4AY3 - chains A and B; structure by X-ray diffraction, 1.76 A resolution.

Chain A (and B):
Molecule: N5-carboxyaminoimidazole ribonucleotide mutase
Source organism: Bacillus anthracis
Notes: EC 4.1.1.21, 5.4.99.18; chain B of this document is another copy of the same molecule, construct and numbering; everything in this record applies to it too
UniProtKB: Q81ZH8 (Q81ZH8_BACAN); numbering as in UniProt (aligned over 1-161)
Chain sequence (181 residues; numbered -19 to 161; the number before each row is that of its first residue; numbers below 1 keep their minus sign (Met-19 is residue -19)):
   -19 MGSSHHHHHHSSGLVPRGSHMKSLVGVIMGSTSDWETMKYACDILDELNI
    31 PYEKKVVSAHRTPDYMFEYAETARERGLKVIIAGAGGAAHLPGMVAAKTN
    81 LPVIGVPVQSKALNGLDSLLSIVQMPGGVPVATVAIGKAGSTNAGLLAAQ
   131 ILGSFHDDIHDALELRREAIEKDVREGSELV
Not modelled in the structure: -19 to 1
Sequence notes: expression tag (-19 to 0)
What the authors report for this chain:
  - binding site for acetate ion: Ser38
  - self-association interface (contacts with another copy of this molecule); pairs are residue here / residue on that copy: Lys91-Gln89, Phe135-Phe135 (hydrophobic contact)
  - contacts within the chain: Glu151-Arg155 (salt bridge), Lys152-Glu156
  - conformationally variable residues: Gly157 to Val161

Chain A / chain B interface:
Pairs across the interface - 86 pairs, chain A then chain B:
  Arg54(A) - Gly133(B)
  Arg54(A) - Asp137(B)  salt bridge
  Arg54(A) - His140(B)  hydrogen bond
  Lys59(A) - Ser134(B)  hydrogen bond (side chain-backbone)
  Ala76(A) - Arg147(B)  hydrogen bond (backbone-side chain)
  Ala77(A) - Arg147(B)
  Thr79(A) - Arg147(B)  hydrogen bond (backbone-side chain)
  Asn80(A) - Gln130(B)  hydrogen bond
  Asn80(A) - His140(B)
  Asn80(A) - Leu143(B)
  Asn80(A) - Glu144(B)  hydrogen bond
  Asn80(A) - Arg147(B)
  Pro82(A) - Gln130(B)
  Leu99(A) - Leu100(B)  hydrophobic
  Leu99(A) - Val103(B)  hydrophobic
  Leu100(A) - Leu99(B)  hydrophobic
  Val103(A) - Leu99(B)  hydrophobic
  Val103(A) - Thr113(B)
  Val103(A) - Val114(B)
  Val103(A) - Ala115(B)  hydrogen bond (backbone-backbone)
  Gln104(A) - Ala115(B)
  Gln104(A) - Ile116(B)  hydrogen bond (side chain-backbone)
  Met105(A) - Ala115(B)
  Met105(A) - Ala119(B)
  Met105(A) - Asn123(B)
  Pro106(A) - Asn123(B)  hydrogen bond (backbone-side chain)
  Gly107(A) - Ala119(B)
  Gly107(A) - Asn123(B)
  Gly108(A) - Asn123(B)  hydrogen bond (backbone-side chain)
  Gly108(A) - Leu126(B)
  Gly108(A) - Arg147(B)  hydrogen bond (backbone-side chain)
  Val109(A) - Asn123(B)  hydrogen bond (backbone-side chain)
  Val109(A) - Arg147(B)
  Pro110(A) - Asn123(B)
  Pro110(A) - Leu126(B)  hydrophobic
  Pro110(A) - Leu127(B)
  Pro110(A) - Gln130(B)
  Val111(A) - Thr113(B)
  Val111(A) - Val114(B)
  Ala112(A) - Ala112(B)  hydrophobic
  Ala112(A) - Thr113(B)
  Ala112(A) - Leu127(B)  hydrophobic
  Thr113(A) - Val103(B)
  Thr113(A) - Val111(B)
  Thr113(A) - Ala112(B)
  Thr113(A) - Thr113(B)  hydrogen bond (backbone-backbone)
  Val114(A) - Val103(B)
  Val114(A) - Val111(B)
  Ala115(A) - Val103(B)  hydrogen bond (backbone-backbone)
  Ala115(A) - Gln104(B)
  Ala115(A) - Met105(B)
  Ile116(A) - Gln104(B)  hydrogen bond (backbone-side chain)
  Asn123(A) - Met105(B)  hydrogen bond (side chain-backbone)
  Asn123(A) - Pro106(B)  hydrogen bond (side chain-backbone)
  Asn123(A) - Gly107(B)
  Asn123(A) - Gly108(B)  hydrogen bond (side chain-backbone)
  Asn123(A) - Val109(B)  hydrogen bond (side chain-backbone)
  Asn123(A) - Pro110(B)
  Leu126(A) - Gly108(B)
  Leu126(A) - Pro110(B)  hydrophobic
  Leu127(A) - Pro110(B)
  Leu127(A) - Ala112(B)  hydrophobic
  Gln130(A) - Asn80(B)  hydrogen bond
  Gln130(A) - Pro82(B)
  Gln130(A) - Pro110(B)
  Ile131(A) - Ile131(B)  hydrophobic
  Ile131(A) - Ser134(B)
  Gly133(A) - Arg54(B)
  Ser134(A) - Lys59(B)  hydrogen bond (side chain-backbone)
  Ser134(A) - Pro82(B)
  Phe135(A) - Ile131(B)
  Phe135(A) - Leu132(B)  hydrophobic
  Phe135(A) - Phe135(B)  hydrophobic
  Phe135(A) - His136(B)
  Asp137(A) - Arg54(B)  salt bridge
  His140(A) - Arg54(B)
  His140(A) - Asn80(B)
  His140(A) - Leu81(B)
  Leu143(A) - Asn80(B)
  Glu144(A) - Asn80(B)  hydrogen bond
  Arg147(A) - Ala76(B)  hydrogen bond (side chain-backbone)
  Arg147(A) - Ala77(B)
  Arg147(A) - Thr79(B)  hydrogen bond (side chain-backbone)
  Arg147(A) - Asn80(B)
  Arg147(A) - Gly108(B)  hydrogen bond (side chain-backbone)
  Arg147(A) - Val109(B)
Also at the interface, not in a pair above, chain A (41 interface residues in all): Lys78, Leu81, Ala119, Thr122, Asp141
Also at the interface, not in a pair above, chain B (43 interface residues in all): Lys78, Thr122, Asp141

Summary:
41 residues of chain A and 43 residues of chain B are in contact, with 25 hydrogen bonds and 2 salt bridges.
Polar contacts include Arg54(A)-Asp137(B), Arg54(A)-His140(B) and Lys59(A)-Ser134(B). The paper reports a
binding site for acetate ion at Ser38(A); conformational variability at Gly157(A).
Chain A and chain B are both N5-carboxyaminoimidazole ribonucleotide mutase (Bacillus anthracis); the
structure, Crystal structure of Bacillus anthracis PurE, was determined by X-ray diffraction, deposited
together with 4AY4 and 4B4K.
